PDB entry 1I94 | X-ray diffraction, 3.20 A resolution | chains A and P of the 21 polymer chains in the assembly

== Chain A ==
Molecule: 16S RRNA
Organism: Thermus thermophilus
Sequence (1514 nucleotides; each row starts with the number of its first residue):
     2 UGUUGGAGAG UUUGAUCCUG GCUCAGGGUG AACGCUGGCG GCGUGCCUAA GACAUGCAAG
    62 UCGUGCGGGC CGCGGGGUUU UACUCCGUGG UCAGCGGCGG ACGGGUGAGU AACGCGUGGG
   122 UGACCUACCC GGAAGAGGGG GACAACCCGG GGAAACUCGG GCUAAUCCCC CAUGUGGACC
   182 CGCCCCUUGG GGUGUGUCCA AAGGGCUUUG CCCGCUUCCG GAUGGGCCCG CGUCCCAUCA
   242 GCUAGUUGGU GGGGUAAUGG CCCACCAAGG CGACGACGGG UAGCCGGUCU GAGAGGAUGG
   302 CCGGCCACAG GGGCACUGAG ACACGGGCCC CACUCCUACG GGAGGCAGCA GUUAGGAAUC
   362 UUCCGCAAUG GGCGCAAGCC UGACGGAGCG ACGCCGCUUG GAGGAAGAAG CCCUUCGGGG
   422 UGUAAACUCC UGAACCCGGG ACGAAACCCC CGACGAGGGG ACUGACGGUA CCGGGGUAAU
   482 AGCGCCGGCC AACUCCGUGC CAGCAGCCGC GGUAAUACGG AGGGCGCGAG CGUUACCCGG
   542 AUUCACUGGG CGUAAAGGGC GUGUAGGCGG CCUGGGGCGU CCCAUGUGAA AGACCACGGC
   602 UCAACCGUGG GGGAGCGUGG GAUACGCUCA GGCUAGACGG UGGGAGAGGG UGGUGGAAUU
   662 CCCGGAGUAG CGGUGAAAUG CGCAGAUACC GGGAGGAACG CCGAUGGCGA AGGCAGCCAC
   722 CUGGUCCACC CGUGACGCUG AGGCGCGAAA GCGUGGGGAG CAAACCGGAU UAGAUACCCG
   782 GGUAGUCCAC GCCCUAAACG AUGCGCGCUA GGUCUCUGGG UCUCCUGGGG GCCGAAGCUA
   842 ACGCGUUAAG CGCGCCGCCU GGGGAGUACG GCCGCAAGGC UGAAACUCAA AGGAAUUGAC
   902 GGGGGCCCGC ACAAGCGGUG GAGCAUGUGG UUUAAUUCGA AGCAACGCGA AGAACCUUAC
   962 CAGGCCUUGA CAUGCUAGGG AACCCGGGUG AAAGCCUGGG GUGCCCCGCG AGGGGAGCCC
  1022 UAGCACAGGU GCUGCAUGGC CGUCGUCAGC UCGUGCCGUG AGGUGUUGGG UUAAGUCCCG
  1082 CAACGAGCGC AACCCCCGCC GUUAGUUGCC AGCGGUUCGG CCGGGCACUC UAACGGGACU
  1142 GCCCGCGAAA GCGGGAGGAA GGAGGGGACG ACGUCUGGUC AGCAUGGCCC UUACGGCCUG
  1202 GGCGACACAC GUGCUACAAU GCCCACUACA AAGCGAUGCC ACCCGGCAAC GGGGAGCUAA
  1262 UCGCAAAAAG GUGGGCCCAG UUCGGAUUGG GGUCUGCAAC CCGACCCCAU GAAGCCGGAA
  1322 UCGCUAGUAA UCGCGGAUCA GCCAUGCCGC GGUGAAUACG UUCCCGGGCC UUGUACACAC
  1382 CGCCCGUCAC GCCAUGGGAG CGGGCUCUAC CCGAAGUCGC CGGGAGCCUA CGGGCAGGCG
  1442 CCGAGGGUAG GGCCCGUGAC UGGGGCGAAG UCGUAACAAG GUAGCUGUAC CGGAAGGUGC
  1502 GGCUGGAUCA CCUC
Ion coordination: Mg2+ site 1 near G21 (its only coordinating residue here); Mg2+ site 2: C67, A166; Mg2+ site 3 near G78 (its only coordinating residue here); Mg2+ site 4 near C93 (its only coordinating residue here); Mg2+ site 5 near G104 (its only coordinating residue here); Mg2+ site 6: G183, C184; Mg2+ site 7 near G190 (its only coordinating residue here); Mg2+ site 8: G294, G541; Mg2+ site 9 near A377 (its only coordinating residue here); Mg2+ site 10: C526, G527; Mg2+ site 11: A555, A557; Mg2+ site 12: C579, G580; 11 more Mg2+ sites not listed
Ligand contacts: octadecatungstenyl diphosphate (WO2): A16, C511, U1177, C1379

== Chain P ==
Protein: 30S ribosomal protein S16
Organism: Thermus thermophilus
Chain sequence (88 residues; each row starts with the number of its first residue):
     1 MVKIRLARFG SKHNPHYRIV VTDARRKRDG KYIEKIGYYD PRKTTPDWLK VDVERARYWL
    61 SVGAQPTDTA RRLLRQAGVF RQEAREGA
Ion coordination: Mg2+: Arg28, Asp29

== How chain A and chain P interact ==
Pairs across the interface (39):
  C103(A) - Arg25(P)  hydrogen bond to the sugar
  G104(A) - Arg25(P)  sugar contact
  A128(A) - Met1(P)  base contact
  C129(A) - Met1(P)  hydrogen bond to the base
  C130(A) - Val62(P)  base contact
  C130(A) - Gly63(P)  hydrogen bond to the sugar
  C131(A) - Ser61(P)  hydrogen bond to the sugar
  C131(A) - Val62(P)  sugar contact
  C131(A) - Gly63(P)  sugar contact
  G222(A) - Val62(P)  hydrogen bond to the base
  A223(A) - Val2(P)  sugar contact
  G304(A) - Asp29(P)  sugar contact
  G304(A) - Gly30(P)  phosphate contact
  G304(A) - Lys31(P)  phosphate contact
  G305(A) - Gly30(P)  phosphate contact
  G305(A) - Lys31(P)  hydrogen bond to the phosphate
  U370(A) - Leu6(P)  phosphate contact
  U370(A) - Thr69(P)  phosphate contact
  G371(A) - Arg5(P)  phosphate contact
  G371(A) - Leu6(P)  hydrogen bond to the phosphate
  G371(A) - Arg28(P)  sugar contact
  G371(A) - Thr67(P)  phosphate contact
  G372(A) - Ala24(P)  sugar contact
  G387(A) - Lys12(P)  phosphate contact
  G387(A) - His13(P)  phosphate contact
  C443(A) - Arg42(P)  hydrogen bond to the sugar
  G444(A) - Pro41(P)  phosphate contact
  G444(A) - Arg42(P)  sugar contact
  A457(A) - Phe80(P)  sugar contact
  A457(A) - Arg81(P)  phosphate contact
  A590(A) - Lys31(P)  base contact
  G600(A) - Thr44(P)  sugar contact
  C606(A) - Ser11(P)  sugar contact
  C607(A) - Phe9(P)  phosphate contact
  C607(A) - Gly10(P)  phosphate contact
  C607(A) - Ser11(P)  sugar contact
  G608(A) - Phe9(P)  phosphate contact
  G608(A) - Gly10(P)  hydrogen bond to the phosphate
  G608(A) - His16(P)  sugar contact
Also at the interface, not in a pair above, chain A (31 interface residues in all): C43, G44, U224, G373, A446, A447, C448, G458, U609
Also at the interface, not in a pair above, chain P (34 interface residues in all): Ala7, Asp23, Arg26, Tyr38, Asp68, Arg72, Arg75, Gln82

== Overview ==
31 residues of chain A face 34 of chain P across their interface, with 9 hydrogen bonds. Polar pairs include
C129(A)-Met1(P), G222(A)-Val62(P) and C103(A)-Arg25(P). Bound to chain A: octadecatungstenyl diphosphate.
C67(A) and A166(A) form the Mg2+ site 2.
Chain A is 16S RRNA and chain P is 30S ribosomal protein S16, both from Thermus thermophilus; the structure,
Crystal structures of the small ribosomal subunit with tetracycline, edeine and IF3, was determined by X-ray
diffraction together with 1I95, 1I96 and 1I97 from the same study.
